Entry 8WW6 (electron microscopy, 3.73 A resolution); this record covers chains D and E of the 8 polymer chains in the assembly.

[Chain D (and E)]
Molecule: Putative primase C962R
Organism: African swine fever virus
Notes: chain E of this document is another copy of the same molecule, construct and numbering; everything in this record applies to it too
UniProt: A0A2X0TKI6 (A0A2X0TKI6_ASF); residue numbers follow UniProt; this construct covers 1-962
Chain sequence (972 residues; each row starts with the number of its first residue):
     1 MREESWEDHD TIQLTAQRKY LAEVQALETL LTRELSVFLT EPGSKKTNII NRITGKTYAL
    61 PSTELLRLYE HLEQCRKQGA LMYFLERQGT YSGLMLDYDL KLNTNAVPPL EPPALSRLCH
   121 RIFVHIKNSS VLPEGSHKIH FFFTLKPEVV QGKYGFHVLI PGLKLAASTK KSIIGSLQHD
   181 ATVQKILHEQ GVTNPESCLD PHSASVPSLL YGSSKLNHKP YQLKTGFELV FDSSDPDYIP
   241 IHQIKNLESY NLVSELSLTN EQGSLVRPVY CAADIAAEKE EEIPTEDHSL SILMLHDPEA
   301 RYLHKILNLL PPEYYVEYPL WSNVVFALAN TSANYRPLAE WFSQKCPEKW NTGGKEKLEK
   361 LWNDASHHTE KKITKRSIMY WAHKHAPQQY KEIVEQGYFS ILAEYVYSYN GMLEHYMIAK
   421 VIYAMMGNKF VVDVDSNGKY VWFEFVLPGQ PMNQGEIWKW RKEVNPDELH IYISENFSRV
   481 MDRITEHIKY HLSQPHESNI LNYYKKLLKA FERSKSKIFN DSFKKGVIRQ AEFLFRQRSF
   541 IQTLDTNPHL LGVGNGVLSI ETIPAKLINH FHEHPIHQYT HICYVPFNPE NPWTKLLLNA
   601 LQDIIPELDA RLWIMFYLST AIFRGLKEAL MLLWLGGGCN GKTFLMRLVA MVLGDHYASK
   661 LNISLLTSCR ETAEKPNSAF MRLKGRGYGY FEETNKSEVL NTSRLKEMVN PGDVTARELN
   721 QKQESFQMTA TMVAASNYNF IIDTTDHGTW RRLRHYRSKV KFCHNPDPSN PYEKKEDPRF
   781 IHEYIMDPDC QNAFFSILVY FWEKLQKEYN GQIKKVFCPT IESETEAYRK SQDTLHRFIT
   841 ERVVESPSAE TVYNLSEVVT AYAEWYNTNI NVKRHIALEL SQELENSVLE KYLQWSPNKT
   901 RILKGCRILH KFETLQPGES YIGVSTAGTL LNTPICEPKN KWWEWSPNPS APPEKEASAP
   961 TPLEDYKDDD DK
Not modelled in the structure: 1-288, 919-936, 951-972 (chain E: 1-288, 917-935, 951-972)
Differences from the reference sequence: expression tag (963-972)
Metal / ion sites: Mg2+: Thr643 (together with ATP-gamma-S)
Ligand contacts: ATP-gamma-S (AGS; phosphothiophosphoric acid-adenylate ester): Ala600, Ile604, Gly638, Cys639, Asn640, Gly641, Lys642, Thr643, Glu693, Asn737, Phe762, Lys775, Glu776, Asp777, Pro778, Phe780, Ile781

[Interface between chain D and chain E]
Pairs across the interface (58; chain D residue first):
  Asn453(D) with Gln542(E)
  Arg461(D) with Arg538(E)
  Glu463(D) with Arg538(E), salt bridge
  Asn465(D) with Tyr440(E); Phe533(E)
  Asp467(D) with Tyr440(E), hydrogen bond; Phe533(E); Arg536(E); Arg538(E), salt bridge
  Glu468(D) with Arg538(E), salt bridge
  His470(D) with Phe533(E)
  Ser474(D) with Tyr416(E)
  Glu475(D) with Tyr416(E), hydrogen bond; Lys420(E), salt bridge
  Glu512(D) with Asn410(E), hydrogen bond
  Lys515(D) with Tyr409(E)
  Phe519(D) with Tyr409(E); Glu414(E); His415(E); Tyr416(E), hydrogen bond (backbone-backbone); Met417(E), hydrophobic
  Asn520(D) with Glu414(E), hydrogen bond; His415(E)
  Asp521(D) with His415(E), hydrogen bond (backbone-side chain); Gly526(E); Arg529(E); Gln530(E), hydrogen bond
  Lys524(D) with Tyr416(E); Gln530(E), hydrogen bond
  Ser664(D) with Glu674(E)
  Ser678(D) with Lys722(E)
  Arg682(D) with Thr715(E); Lys722(E); Gln723(E)
  Asn695(D) with Thr702(E)
  Lys696(D) with Glu879(E)
  Leu719(D) with Arg717(E)
  Asn739(D) with Leu878(E); Gln882(E)
  Ile741(D) with Leu878(E), hydrophobic
  His782(D) with Leu626(E); Lys627(E)
  Thr840(D) with Asn898(E)
  Glu841(D) with Asn898(E)
  Glu845(D) with Asn898(E)
  Thr868(D) with Ser856(E)
  Asn869(D) with Asn854(E); Ser856(E); Ala877(E)
  Ile870(D) with Ile876(E); Ala877(E), hydrogen bond (backbone-backbone); Leu878(E), hydrophobic
  Asn871(D) with Arg874(E); Ile876(E)
  Val872(D) with Arg874(E), hydrogen bond (backbone-side chain)
  Lys911(D) with Tyr853(E)
  Phe912(D) with Val852(E); Tyr853(E), hydrophobic
Interface residues without a listed pair, chain D (42 interface residues in all): Ile471, Ser478, Ser516, Arg647, Asp655, Tyr738, Met786, Trp865
Interface residues without a listed pair, chain E (42 interface residues in all): Met412, Ser539, Asn710, Pro711, Gln721, Thr744, Glu850, Ile902

[Overview]
The chain D/chain E interface involves 42 residues from each chain, with 10 hydrogen bonds and 4 salt bridges.
Polar pairs include Glu463(D)-Arg538(E), Asp467(D)-Arg538(E) and Glu468(D)-Arg538(E). Chain D binds
ATP-gamma-S.
Chain D and chain E are both Putative primase C962R (African swine fever virus); the structure, Structure of
ATP-rs-Form AsfvPrimPol Hexamer, was determined by electron microscopy.
